PDB entry 4LF9 | X-ray diffraction, 3.28 A resolution | chains A and J of the 21 polymer chains in the assembly

Chain A:
Molecule: 16S rRNA
Source organism: Thermus thermophilus
Sequence (1522 nucleotides; numbered 0 to 1544 plus 19 insertion-coded residues; 42 numbers in that range are skipped by the numbering (no residue carries them; nothing is unmodelled there); the number before each row is that of its first residue; a row labelled like 190A-190L holds insertion residues (190A, then the next letters in order); numbering starts at 0):
     0 UUUGUUGGAG AGUUUGAUCC UGGCUCAGGG UGAACGCUGG CGGCGUGCCU AAGACAUGCA
    60 AGUCGUGCGG G
    73 CCGCGGGGUU UU
    88 ACUCCG
    95 UGGUC
   101 AGCGGCGGAC GGGUGAGUAA CGCGUGGGU
  129A G
   130 ACCUACCCGG AAGAGGGGGA CAACCCGGGG AAACUCGGGC UAAUCCCCCA UGUGGACCCG
   190 C
190A-190L CCCUUGGGGUGU
   191 GUCCAAAGGG CUUU
   216 GCCCGCUUCC GGAUGGGCCC GCGUCCCAUC AGCUAGUUGG UGGGGUAAUG GCCCACCAAG
   276 GCGACGACGG GUAGCCGGUC UGAGAGGAUG GCCGGCCACA GGGGCACUGA GACACGGGCC
   336 CCACUCCUAC GGGAGGCAGC AGUUAGGAAU CUUCCGCAAU GGGCGCAAGC CUGACGGAGC
   396 GACGCCGCUU GGAGGAAGAA GCCCUUCGGG GUGUAAACUC CUGAA
   442 CCCGGGACGA AACCCCCGAC GA
   474 GGGGACUGAC GGUACCGGG
   494 GUAAUAGCGC CGGCCAACUC CGUGCCAGCA GCCGCGGUAA UACGGAGGGC GCGAGCGUUA
   554 CCCGGAUUCA CUGGGCGUAA AGGGCGUGUA GGCGGCCUGG GGCGUCCCAU GUGAAAGACC
   614 ACGGCUCAAC CGUGGGGGAG CGUGGGAUAC GCUCAGGCUA GACGGUGGGA GAGGGUGGUG
   674 GAAUUCCCGG AGUAGCGGUG AAAUGCGCAG AUACCGGGAG GAACGCCGAU GGCGAAGGCA
   734 GCCACCUGGU CCACCCGUGA CGCUGAGGCG CGAAAGCGUG GGGAGCAAAC CGGAUUAGAU
   794 ACCCGGGUAG UCCACGCCCU AAACGAUGCG CGCUAGGUCU CUGGGUCU
   848 CCUGGGGGCC GAAGCUAACG CGUUAAGCGC GCCGCCUGGG GAGUACGGCC GCAAGGCUGA
   908 AACUCAAAGG AAUUGACGGG GGCCCGCACA AGCGGUGGAG CAUGUGGUUU AAUUCGAAGX
   968 AACGCGAAGA ACCUUACCAG GCCUUGACAU GCUAGG
 1003A G
  1004 AACCCGGGUG AAAGCCUGGG GUGCCCC
1030A-1030D GCGA
  1031 GGGGAGCCCU AGCACAGGUG CUGCAUGGCC GUCGUCAGCU CGUGCCGUGA GGUGUUGGGU
  1091 UAAGUCCCGC AACGAGCGCA ACCCCCGCCG UUAGUUGCCA GCGGUUCGGC CGGGCACUCU
  1151 AACGGGACUG CCCGCGAAA
  1171 GCGGGAGGAA GGAGGGGACG ACGUCUGGUC AGCAUGGCCC UUACGGCCUG GGCGACACAC
  1231 GUGCUACAAU GCCCACUACA AAGCGAUGCC ACCCGGCAAC GGGGAGCUAA UCGCAAAAAG
  1291 GUGGGCCCAG UUCGGAUUGG GGUCUGCAAC CCGACCCCAU GAAGCCGGAA UCGCUAGUAA
  1351 UCGCGGAUCA G
 1361A C
  1362 CAUGCCGCGG UGAAUACGUU CCCGGGCCUU GUACACACXG CCXGUXACGC CAUGGGAGCG
  1422 GGCUCUACCC GAAGUCGCCG GG
  1446 AGCCUACGGG
  1459 CAGGCGCCGA GGGUAGGGCC CGUGACUGGG GCGAAGUCGU AACAAGGUAG CUGUACCGGA
  1519 AGGUGCGGCU GGAUCCACUC CUUUCU
Not modelled in the structure: 0-4, 1534-1538
Construct notes: conflict C1534 (A2157 in M26923.1), A1535 (C2158 in M26923.1)
Modified positions: PSU (pseudouridine-5'-monophosphate) at position 516, 7MG (7N-methyl-8-hydroguanosine-5'-monophosphate) at position 527, M2G (N2-dimethylguanosine-5'-monophosphate) at position 966, 5MC (5-methylcytidine-5'-monophosphate) at position 967, 2MG (2N-methylguanosine-5'-monophosphate) at position 1207, 5MC (5-methylcytidine-5'-monophosphate) at position 1400, 4OC (4n,o2'-methylcytidine-5'-monophosphate) at position 1402, 5MC (5-methylcytidine-5'-monophosphate) at position 1404, 5MC (5-methylcytidine-5'-monophosphate) at position 1407, UR3 (3-methyluridine-5'-monophoshate) at position 1498, MA6 (6N-dimethyladenosine-5'-monophoshate) at position 1518, MA6 (6N-dimethyladenosine-5'-monophoshate) at position 1519, PSU (pseudouridine-5'-monophosphate) at position 1540, PSU (pseudouridine-5'-monophosphate) at position 1541
Bound ions: Mg2+ site 1: U12, G22; Mg2+ site 2: U12, A914; Mg2+ site 3 near G21 (its only coordinating residue here); Mg2+ site 4: C48, G115; Mg2+ site 5: A53, A353; Mg2+ site 6 near G105 (its only coordinating residue here); Mg2+ site 7: A116, G117, G289; Mg2+ site 8: C121, G124, U125, G236; Mg2+ site 9: C174, C175; Mg2+ site 10: U182, G183; Mg2+ site 11 near A195 (its only coordinating residue here); Mg2+ site 12 near U264 (its only coordinating residue here); 4 more K+ sites not listed; 64 more Mg2+ sites not listed
Residues lining bound ligands: gentamicin c1a (LLL; (2R,3R,4R,5R)-2-((1S,2S,3R,4S,6R)-4,6-diamino-3-((2R,3R,6S)-3-amino-6-(aminomethyl)-tetrahydro-2H-pyran-2-yloxy)-2-hydr oxycyclohexyloxy)-5-methyl-4-(methylamino)-tetrahydro-2H-pyran-3,5-diol): 5MC_1404, G1405, U1406, 5MC_1407, A1408, C1409, G1491, A1492, A1493, G1494, U1495

Chain J:
Name: ribosomal protein S10
Source organism: Thermus thermophilus
UniProtKB: Q5SHN7 (RS10_THET8); residue numbers follow UniProt; this construct covers 1-105
Sequence (105 residues; numbered 1 to 105; the number before each row is that of its first residue):
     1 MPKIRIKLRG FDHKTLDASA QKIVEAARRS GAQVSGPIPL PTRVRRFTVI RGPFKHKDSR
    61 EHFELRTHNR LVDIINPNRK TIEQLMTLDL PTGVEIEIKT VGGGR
Not modelled in the structure: 1-2, 102-105

Chain A / chain J interface:
Pairs across the interface - 72 pairs, chain A then chain J:
  G963(A) - Phe54(J)  base contact
  A964(A) - Phe54(J)  sugar contact
  A964(A) - Lys55(J)  hydrogen bond to the sugar
  A969(A) - Lys55(J)  salt bridge to the phosphate
  C972(A) - Lys55(J)  sugar contact
  C972(A) - Lys57(J)  phosphate contact
  G973(A) - Pro53(J)  sugar contact
  G973(A) - Phe54(J)  base contact
  G973(A) - Lys55(J)  hydrogen bond to the sugar
  A975(A) - Thr48(J)  base contact
  A975(A) - Arg60(J)  base contact
  G1058(A) - Pro53(J)  base contact
  C1059(A) - Arg51(J)  hydrogen bond to the sugar
  C1059(A) - Pro53(J)  base contact
  C1060(A) - Arg51(J)  sugar contact
  C1060(A) - Gly52(J)  sugar contact
  C1060(A) - His56(J)  hydrogen bond to the sugar
  G1061(A) - Arg51(J)  phosphate contact
  G1061(A) - His56(J)  hydrogen bond to the sugar
  G1061(A) - Ser59(J)  phosphate contact
  A1123(A) - Ser35(J)  phosphate contact
  A1123(A) - Pro37(J)  hydrogen bond to the sugar
  A1123(A) - Ile38(J)  sugar contact
  A1123(A) - Pro39(J)  base contact
  G1124(A) - Ser35(J)  phosphate contact
  G1124(A) - Ile38(J)  sugar contact
  U1125(A) - Arg5(J)  hydrogen bond to the base
  U1125(A) - Asp73(J)  base contact
  U1150(A) - Pro39(J)  base contact
  U1150(A) - Leu40(J)  hydrogen bond to the sugar
  U1150(A) - Pro41(J)  sugar contact
  A1151(A) - Pro39(J)  sugar contact
  A1151(A) - Leu40(J)  sugar contact
  A1151(A) - Pro41(J)  phosphate contact
  A1151(A) - Thr42(J)  hydrogen bond to the phosphate
  A1151(A) - Arg70(J)  phosphate contact
  A1152(A) - His13(J)  phosphate contact
  A1152(A) - Asp17(J)  sugar contact
  A1152(A) - His68(J)  salt bridge to the phosphate
  A1152(A) - Arg70(J)  salt bridge to the phosphate
  C1153(A) - His13(J)  salt bridge to the phosphate
  C1189(A) - Arg51(J)  salt bridge to the phosphate
  C1189(A) - Glu61(J)  phosphate contact
  G1197(A) - His56(J)  base contact
  G1198(A) - Phe54(J)  sugar contact
  G1198(A) - Lys55(J)  sugar contact
  U1199(A) - Phe54(J)  sugar contact
  G1202(A) - Pro53(J)  base contact
  G1253(A) - Val44(J)  sugar contact
  G1253(A) - Arg46(J)  salt bridge to the phosphate
  C1254(A) - Arg43(J)  base contact
  C1254(A) - Val44(J)  phosphate contact
  C1254(A) - Arg45(J)  phosphate contact
  G1255(A) - Arg43(J)  base contact
  G1255(A) - Arg45(J)  salt bridge to the phosphate
  U1278(A) - Glu97(J)  hydrogen bond to the base
  U1278(A) - Lys99(J)  hydrogen bond to the base
  A1279(A) - Lys7(J)  salt bridge to the phosphate
  A1279(A) - Arg9(J)  salt bridge to the phosphate
  A1279(A) - Arg43(J)  base contact
  A1280(A) - Lys7(J)  salt bridge to the phosphate
  A1280(A) - Leu40(J)  base contact
  A1280(A) - Pro41(J)  sugar contact
  U1281(A) - Arg5(J)  base contact
  C1366(A) - Lys57(J)  hydrogen bond to the phosphate
  C1366(A) - Arg60(J)  hydrogen bond to the sugar
  C1367(A) - Thr48(J)  hydrogen bond to the sugar
  C1367(A) - Lys57(J)  salt bridge to the phosphate
  C1367(A) - Arg60(J)  sugar contact
  C1367(A) - His62(J)  phosphate contact
  G1368(A) - Arg46(J)  hydrogen bond to the sugar
  G1368(A) - His62(J)  salt bridge to the phosphate
Interface residues without a listed pair, chain A (34 interface residues in all): A965, A1188
Interface residues without a listed pair, chain J (37 interface residues in all): Gln33, Val34, Gly36, Ile50

Overview:
34 residues of chain A face 37 of chain J across their interface, with 15 hydrogen bonds and 12 salt bridges.
Among the polar pairs are U1125(A)-Arg5(J), U1278(A)-Glu97(J) and U1278(A)-Lys99(J). Chain A binds gentamicin
c1a. U12(A) and G22(A) form the Mg2+ site 1.
Chain A is 16S rRNA and chain J is ribosomal protein S10, both from Thermus thermophilus; the structure,
Crystal Structure of 30S ribosomal subunit from Thermus thermophilus, was determined by X-ray diffraction.
